3CO7 - chains B and C of the 3 polymer chains in the assembly; structure by X-ray diffraction, 2.91 A resolution.

# Chain B
Molecule: 16-nt DNA strand
Sequence (16 nucleotides; numbered 15 to 30; the number before each row is that of its first residue):
    15 CAAAATGTAA ACAAGA

# Chain C
Molecule: Forkhead box protein O1
Organism: Homo sapiens
UniProt: Q12778 (FOXO1_HUMAN); numbering as in UniProt (aligned over 151-266)
Chain sequence (117 residues; numbered 150 to 266; the number before each row is that of its first residue):
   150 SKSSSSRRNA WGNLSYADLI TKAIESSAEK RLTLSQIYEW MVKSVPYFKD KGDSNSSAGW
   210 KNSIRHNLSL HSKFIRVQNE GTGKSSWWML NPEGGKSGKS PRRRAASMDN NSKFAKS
Disordered / not traced: 150-154, 242-266
Construct notes: expression tag (150)
Curated features (UniProtKB/Swiss-Prot):
  - DNA-binding region: Ala-159 to Ser-235 (Fork-head)
  - region (DNA-binding): Asn-211 to Ser-218, Ser-234 to Trp-237
  - motif: Arg-251 to Arg-253 (Nuclear localization signal)
  - site (DNA-binding): Asn-158, Tyr-165, Arg-225
  - modified residue: Ser-212 (Phosphoserine), Ser-218 (Phosphoserine), Ser-234 (Phosphoserine), Ser-235 (Phosphoserine), Lys-245 (N6-acetyllysine), Lys-248 (N6-acetyllysine), Ser-249 (Phosphoserine), Arg-251 (Omega-N-methylarginine), Arg-253 (Omega-N-methylarginine), Ser-256 (Phosphoserine), Lys-262 (N6-acetyllysine), Lys-265 (N6-acetyllysine)
Reported in the primary citation:
  - post-translational modification sites: Ser-212, Ser-218, Ser-234, Ser-235, Lys-245, Lys-248, Ser-256, Lys-265
  - post-translational modification sites: Ser-249 (citing earlier work)
  - mutagenesis - S249E: unchanged binding to the 16-nt DNA strand
  - conformationally variable residues (order/disorder transition): Glu-242 to Ser-266

# Chain B / chain C interface
Residue-residue contacts (13):
  DT20(B) / Arg-157(C)  hydrogen bond to the phosphate
  DG21(B) / Arg-157(C)  salt bridge to the phosphate
  DG21(B) / Asn-158(C)  hydrogen bond to the phosphate
  DG21(B) / Ser-164(C)  phosphate contact
  DG21(B) / Tyr-165(C)  hydrogen bond to the phosphate
  DT22(B) / Trp-160(C)  phosphate contact
  DT22(B) / Tyr-165(C)  hydrogen bond to the phosphate
  DT22(B) / Ser-212(C)  base contact
  DT22(B) / His-215(C)  hydrogen bond to the base
  DA23(B) / Asn-211(C)  base contact
  DA23(B) / His-215(C)  base contact
  DA24(B) / Asn-211(C)  hydrogen bond to the base
  DA30(B) / Gly-232(C)  phosphate contact
Also at the interface, not in a pair above, chain C (11 interface residues in all): Leu-163, Gly-208

# In short
Chain B and chain C form an interface of 6 and 11 residues respectively, with 6 hydrogen bonds and 1 salt
bridge. Polar pairs include DT22(B)/His-215(C), DA24(B)/Asn-211(C) and DT20(B)/Arg-157(C). The paper reports
that S249E of chain C leaves binding to the 16-nt DNA strand unchanged; modification sites Ser-212(C),
Ser-218(C) and Ser-234(C) among others.
Chain B is a 16-nt DNA strand and chain C is Forkhead box protein O1 (Homo sapiens); the structure, Crystal
Structure of FoxO1 DBD Bound to DBE2 DNA, was determined by X-ray diffraction together with 3CO6 and 3COA from
the same study.
